Entry 3V6H (X-ray diffraction, 2.30 A resolution); this record covers chains P and B of the 3 polymer chains in the assembly.

[Chain P]
Molecule: 13-nt DNA strand
Sequence (13 nucleotides; each row starts with the number of its first residue):
     1 GGGGGAAGGA TTC
Disordered / not traced: 1-2
Modified / non-standard residues: DOC (2',3'-dideoxycytidine-5'-monophosphate) at position 13

[Chain B]
Name: DNA polymerase IV
Source organism: Sulfolobus solfataricus P2
Notes: EC 2.7.7.7
UniProt: Q97W02 (DPO4_SULSO); residue numbers follow UniProt; this construct covers 1-342
Chain sequence (348 residues; each row starts with the number of its first residue; numbers below 1 keep their minus sign (His-5 is residue -5)):
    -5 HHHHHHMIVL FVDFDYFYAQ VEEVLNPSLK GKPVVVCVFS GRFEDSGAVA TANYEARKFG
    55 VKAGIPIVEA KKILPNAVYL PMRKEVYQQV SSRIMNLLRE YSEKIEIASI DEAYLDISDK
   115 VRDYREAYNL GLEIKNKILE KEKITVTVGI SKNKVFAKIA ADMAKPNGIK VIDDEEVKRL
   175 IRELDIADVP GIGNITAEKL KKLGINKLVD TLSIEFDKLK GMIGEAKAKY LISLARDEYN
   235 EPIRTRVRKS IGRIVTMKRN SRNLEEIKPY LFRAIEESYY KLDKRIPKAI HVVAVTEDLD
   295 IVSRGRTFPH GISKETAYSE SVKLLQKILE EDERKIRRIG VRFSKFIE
Disordered / not traced: -5 to 0
Sequence notes: expression tag (-5 to 0)
Metal / ion sites: Mg2+ site 1: Asp7, Phe8, Asp105 (together with 2'-deoxycytidine-5'-triphosphate); Mg2+ site 2: Asp7, Asp105, Glu106 (together with 2'-deoxycytidine-5'-triphosphate)
Small-molecule neighbours: 2'-deoxycytidine-5'-triphosphate (DCP): Asp7, Phe8, Asp9, Tyr10, Phe11, Tyr12, Ala44, Thr45, Tyr48, Arg51, Ala57, Gly58, Asp105, Glu106, Lys159

[How chain P and chain B interact]
Contacting residue pairs - 17 pairs, chain P then chain B:
  DA7(P) - Ser297(B)  sugar contact
  DA7(P) - Arg298(B)  salt bridge to the phosphate
  DA7(P) - Gly299(B)  hydrogen bond to the phosphate
  DG8(P) - Ile295(B)  phosphate contact
  DG8(P) - Val296(B)  phosphate contact
  DG8(P) - Ser297(B)  hydrogen bond to the phosphate
  DA10(P) - Ile189(B)  phosphate contact
  DT11(P) - Gly185(B)  sugar contact
  DT11(P) - Gly187(B)  hydrogen bond to the phosphate
  DT11(P) - Asn188(B)  hydrogen bond to the phosphate
  DT11(P) - Ile189(B)  hydrogen bond to the phosphate
  DT11(P) - Thr190(B)  hydrogen bond to the phosphate
  DT11(P) - Lys221(B)  phosphate contact
  DT12(P) - Gly185(B)  hydrogen bond to the phosphate
  DT12(P) - Gly187(B)  phosphate contact
  DOC_13(P) - Glu106(B)  phosphate contact
  DOC_13(P) - Lys152(B)  salt bridge to the phosphate
Interface residues without a listed pair, chain P (8 interface residues in all): DA6, DG9
Interface residues without a listed pair, chain B (19 interface residues in all): Tyr12, Pro184, Ile186, Lys193, Asp294, Thr301

[Summary]
Chain P and chain B form an interface of 8 and 19 residues respectively, with 7 hydrogen bonds and 2 salt
bridges. Polar pairs include DA7(P)-Gly299(B), DG8(P)-Ser297(B) and DT11(P)-Gly187(B). Bound to chain B:
2'-deoxycytidine-5'-triphosphate. The Mg2+ site 1 is built by Asp7(B), Phe8(B) and Asp105(B).
Here chain P is a 13-nt DNA strand and chain B is DNA polymerase IV (Sulfolobus solfataricus P2). Entry 3V6H
(Replication of N2,3-Ethenoguanine by DNA Polymerases) was determined by X-ray diffraction together with 3V6J
and 3V6K from the same study.
